Entry 4KHM (X-ray diffraction, 1.70 A resolution); this record covers chain A.

# Chain A
Protein: HCV Polymerase
Organism: Hepatitis C virus subtype 1a
Notes: EC 2.7.7.48; fragment: HCV Polymerase 1-571
UniProtKB: B1PPP0 (B1PPP0_9HEPC); residues 1-570 here correspond to UniProt positions 2421-2990 (UniProt number = residue number + 2420)
Sequence (579 residues; numbered 0 to 578; the number before each row is that of its first residue; numbering starts at 0):
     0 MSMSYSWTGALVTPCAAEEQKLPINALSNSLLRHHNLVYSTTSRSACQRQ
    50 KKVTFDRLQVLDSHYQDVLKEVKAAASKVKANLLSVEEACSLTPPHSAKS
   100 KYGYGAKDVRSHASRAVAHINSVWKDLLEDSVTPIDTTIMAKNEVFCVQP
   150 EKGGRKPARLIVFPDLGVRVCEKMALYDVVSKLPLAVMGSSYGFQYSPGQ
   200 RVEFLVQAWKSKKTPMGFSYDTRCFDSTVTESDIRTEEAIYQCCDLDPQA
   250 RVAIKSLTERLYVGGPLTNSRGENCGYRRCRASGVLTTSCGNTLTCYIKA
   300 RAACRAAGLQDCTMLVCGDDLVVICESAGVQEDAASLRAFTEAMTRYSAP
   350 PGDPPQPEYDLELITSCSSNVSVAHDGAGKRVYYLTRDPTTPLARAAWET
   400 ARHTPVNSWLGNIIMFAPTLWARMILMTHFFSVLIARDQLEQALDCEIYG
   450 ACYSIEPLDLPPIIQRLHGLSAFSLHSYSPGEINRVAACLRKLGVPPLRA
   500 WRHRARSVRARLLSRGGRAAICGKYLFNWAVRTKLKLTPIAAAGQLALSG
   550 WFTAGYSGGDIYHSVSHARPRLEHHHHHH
Unresolved in the structure: 0, 563-578
Differences from the reference sequence: expression tag (0, 571-578); variant Ser-5 (Thr2425 in B1PPP0), Val-11 (Ile2431 in B1PPP0), Ala-546 (Asp2966 in B1PPP0); engineered mutation Tyr-101 (Phe2521 in B1PPP0), Ser-110 (Cys2530 in B1PPP0), Ser-113 (Arg2533 in B1PPP0), Arg-114 (Lys2534 in B1PPP0)
Ligand contacts: gsk5852 (1PV; [4-({[5-cyclopropyl-2-(4-fluorophenyl)-3-(methylcarbamoyl)-1-benzofuran-6-yl](methylsulfonyl)amino}methyl)-2-fluorophenyl]boronic acid): Gly-192, Phe-193, Pro-197, Arg-200, Leu-204, Leu-314, Val-315, Cys-316, Asp-319, Leu-320, Val-321, Leu-360, Ile-363, Ser-365, Cys-366, Ser-368, Asn-369, Leu-384, Met-414, Phe-415, Tyr-448, Gly-449

# Overview
Chain A binds gsk5852.
Chain A is HCV Polymerase (Hepatitis C virus subtype 1a); the structure, HCV NS5B GT1A with GSK5852, was
determined by X-ray diffraction together with 4KHR, 4KE5, 4KAI, 4KB7 and 4KBI from the same study.
